5GIO - chains F and H of the 10 polymer chains in the assembly; structure by X-ray diffraction, 3.60 A resolution.

[Chain F]
Protein: Fibrillarin-like rRNA/tRNA 2'-O-methyltransferase
From: Sulfolobus solfataricus
Notes: EC 2.1.1.-
Reference sequence: A0A0E3JUC9 (A0A0E3JUC9_SULSF); residue numbers follow UniProt; this construct covers 3-232
Chain sequence (232 residues; each row starts with the number of its first residue):
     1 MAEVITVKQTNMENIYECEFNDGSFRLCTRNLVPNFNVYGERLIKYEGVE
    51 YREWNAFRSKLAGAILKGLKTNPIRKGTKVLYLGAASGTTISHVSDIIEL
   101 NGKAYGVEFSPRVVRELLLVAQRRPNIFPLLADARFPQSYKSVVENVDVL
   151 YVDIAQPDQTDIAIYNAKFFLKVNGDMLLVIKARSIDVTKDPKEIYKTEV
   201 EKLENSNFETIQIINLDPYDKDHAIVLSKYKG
Disordered / not traced: 1-4, 232
Sequence notes: initiating methionine (1); expression tag (2)
Small-molecule neighbours: S-adenosylhomocysteine (SAH): Arg-58, Lys-60, Tyr-82, Gly-84, Ala-85, Ala-86, Thr-89, Thr-90, Val-107, Glu-108, Phe-109, Ser-110, Ala-132, Asp-133, Ala-134, Arg-135, Asp-153, Ile-154, Ala-155, Gln-156, Lys-182

[Chain H]
Molecule: C/d RNA
Sequence (40 nucleotides; row label = number of the first residue in the row):
     1 GGGAGUCUUGUGAUGAAACACUCAUGGUCUGAAGACUCCC
Disordered / not traced: 1-8

[How chain F and chain H interact]
Residue-residue contacts - 18 pairs, chain F then chain H:
  Phe-109(F) / U25(H)  phosphate contact
  Phe-109(F) / G26(H)  phosphate contact
  Ser-110(F) / A24(H)  hydrogen bond to the sugar
  Ser-110(F) / U25(H)  sugar contact
  Arg-112(F) / C23(H)  hydrogen bond to the sugar
  Arg-112(F) / A24(H)  sugar contact
  Val-113(F) / A24(H)  sugar contact
  Ala-155(F) / U25(H)  hydrogen bond to the sugar
  Ala-155(F) / G26(H)  sugar contact
  Gln-156(F) / G26(H)  sugar contact
  Pro-157(F) / G26(H)  phosphate contact
  Pro-157(F) / G27(H)  phosphate contact
  Arg-184(F) / G26(H)  hydrogen bond to the base
  Arg-184(F) / G27(H)  sugar contact
  Ser-185(F) / G26(H)  hydrogen bond to the sugar
  Ser-185(F) / G27(H)  sugar contact
  Asp-187(F) / G27(H)  sugar contact
  Val-188(F) / G27(H)  hydrogen bond to the sugar
Interface residues without a listed pair, chain F (12 interface residues in all): Ile-186

[Overview]
Chain F and chain H form an interface of 12 and 5 residues respectively, with 6 hydrogen bonds. Polar contacts
include Arg-184(F)/G26(H), Ser-110(F)/A24(H) and Arg-112(F)/C23(H). Ligands of chain F:
S-adenosylhomocysteine.
Chain F is Fibrillarin-like rRNA/tRNA 2'-O-methyltransferase (Sulfolobus solfataricus) and chain H is C/d RNA;
the structure, Crystal structure of box C/D RNP with 12 nt guide regions and 13 nt substrates, was determined
by X-ray diffraction together with 5GIN and 5GIP from the same study.
